Entry 7AI7 (electron microscopy, 3.90 A resolution); this record covers chains A and B of the 4 polymer chains in the assembly.

# Chain A (and B)
Name: DNA mismatch repair protein MutS
Source organism: Escherichia coli (strain K12)
Notes: chain B of this document is another copy of the same molecule, construct and numbering; everything in this record applies to it too
UniProtKB: P23909 (MUTS_ECOLI); residues 1-853 here = UniProt positions 1-853
Amino-acid sequence (853 residues; row label = number of the first residue in the row):
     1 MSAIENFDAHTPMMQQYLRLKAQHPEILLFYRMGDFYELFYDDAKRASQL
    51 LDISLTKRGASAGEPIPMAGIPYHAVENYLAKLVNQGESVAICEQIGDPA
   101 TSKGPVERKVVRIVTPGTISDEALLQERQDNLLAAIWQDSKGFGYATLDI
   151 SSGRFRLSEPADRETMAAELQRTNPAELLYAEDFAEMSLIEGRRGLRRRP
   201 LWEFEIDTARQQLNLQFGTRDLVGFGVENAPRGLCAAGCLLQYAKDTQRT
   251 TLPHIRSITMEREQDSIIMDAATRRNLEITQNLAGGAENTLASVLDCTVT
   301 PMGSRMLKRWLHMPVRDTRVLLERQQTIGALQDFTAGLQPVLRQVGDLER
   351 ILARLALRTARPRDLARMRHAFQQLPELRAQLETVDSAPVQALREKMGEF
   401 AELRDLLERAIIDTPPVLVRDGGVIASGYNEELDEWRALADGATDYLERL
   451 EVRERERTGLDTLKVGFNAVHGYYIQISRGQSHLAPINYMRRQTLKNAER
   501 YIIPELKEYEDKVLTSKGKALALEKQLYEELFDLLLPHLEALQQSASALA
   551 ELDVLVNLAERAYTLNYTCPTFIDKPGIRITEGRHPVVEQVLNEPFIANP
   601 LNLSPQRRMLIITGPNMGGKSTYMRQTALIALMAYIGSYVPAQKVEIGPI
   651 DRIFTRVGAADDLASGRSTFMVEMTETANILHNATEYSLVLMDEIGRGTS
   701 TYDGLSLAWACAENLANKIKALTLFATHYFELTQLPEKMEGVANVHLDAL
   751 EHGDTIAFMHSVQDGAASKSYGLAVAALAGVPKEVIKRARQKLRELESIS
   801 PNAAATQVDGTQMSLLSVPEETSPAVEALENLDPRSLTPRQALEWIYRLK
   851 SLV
Disordered / not traced: 1-7, 799-853 (chain B: 1-129, 799-853)
Construct notes: conflict Arg835 (Asp in P23909)
Residues lining bound ligands:
  - ADP (adenosine-5'-diphosphate), molecule 1: Val588, Leu592, Pro595, Phe596, Ile597, Asn599, Asn616, Met617, Gly618, Gly619, Lys620, Ser621, Thr622, Asp693, His728, His760
  - ADP, molecule 2: Asp661, Leu663, Gly666, Arg667, Ser668, Thr669
UniProt features mapped onto this chain:
  - binding site (ATP): Gly614 to Ser621

# How chain A and chain B interact
Pairs across the interface (133):
  Ser48(A) with Glu288(B)
  Leu55(A) with Glu288(B)
  Glu64(A) with Asn593(B)
  Glu278(A) with Asp661(B)
  Leu283(A) with Ala660(B), hydrophobic; Asp661(B)
  Asn289(A) with Ala664(B)
  Arg420(A) with Arg420(B)
  Ala469(A) with Ala522(B), hydrophobic
  Val470(A) with Lys519(B), hydrogen bond (backbone-side chain); Leu523(B), hydrophobic; Gln526(B)
  His471(A) with Lys519(B)
  Gly472(A) with Lys519(B)
  Asp511(A) with Asp511(B)
  Thr515(A) with Leu514(B)
  Lys519(A) with Val470(B), hydrogen bond (side chain-backbone); His471(B); Gly472(B); Arg492(B)
  Ala522(A) with Ala469(B); Val470(B)
  Leu523(A) with Val470(B), hydrophobic
  Gln526(A) with Val470(B)
  Val588(A) with Leu663(B)
  Leu592(A) with Ala664(B)
  Asn616(A) with Phe670(B); Gly698(B), hydrogen bond (side chain-backbone); Thr699(B)
  Met617(A) with Gly666(B); Ser668(B); Met671(B), hydrophobic
  Thr622(A) with Leu663(B)
  Arg625(A) with Asp661(B), salt bridge; Leu663(B)
  Ala659(A) with Gly658(B); Ala659(B), hydrogen bond (backbone-backbone)
  Ala660(A) with Gly658(B)
  Asp661(A) with Leu283(B)
  Asp662(A) with Glu278(B)
  Leu663(A) with His585(B); Ser621(B); Thr622(B); Arg625(B)
  Ala664(A) with Val588(B), hydrophobic
  Ser665(A) with Leu592(B)
  Gly666(A) with Met617(B)
  Ser668(A) with Met617(B)
  Thr669(A) with Arg697(B)
  Phe670(A) with Asn616(B); Gly772(B); Val775(B), hydrophobic; Ala776(B)
  Met671(A) with Met617(B), hydrophobic; Ala779(B), hydrophobic
  Met674(A) with Ala779(B), hydrophobic; Val781(B)
  Thr675(A) with Ala779(B), hydrogen bond (side chain-backbone)
  Ala678(A) with Gly780(B)
  Leu681(A) with Val785(B), hydrophobic
  His682(A) with Gly780(B); Pro782(B)
  Glu694(A) with Gly698(B), hydrogen bond (side chain-backbone)
  Arg697(A) with Arg697(B)
  Gly698(A) with Asn616(B), hydrogen bond (backbone-side chain); Arg697(B); His728(B), hydrogen bond (backbone-side chain)
  Thr699(A) with Asn616(B), hydrogen bond; His728(B); Gly772(B)
  Ser700(A) with His728(B); Phe730(B); Ser770(B)
  Thr701(A) with Thr701(B)
  Tyr702(A) with Leu793(B), hydrophobic
  Asp703(A) with Ser770(B); Gly772(B), hydrogen bond (side chain-backbone); Leu773(B), hydrogen bond (side chain-backbone)
  Ser706(A) with Ala789(B), hydrogen bond (side chain-backbone); Leu793(B); Leu796(B)
  Leu707(A) with Leu773(B), hydrophobic; Ile786(B), hydrophobic
  Trp709(A) with Arg788(B); Lys792(B)
  Ala710(A) with Val785(B)
  His728(A) with Gly698(B), hydrogen bond (side chain-backbone); Thr699(B); Ser700(B)
  Tyr729(A) with Thr701(B)
  Phe730(A) with Ser700(B)
  Ser770(A) with Thr699(B), hydrogen bond; Ser700(B), hydrogen bond; Asp703(B)
  Gly772(A) with Phe670(B); Asp703(B)
  Leu773(A) with Asp703(B); Leu707(B), hydrophobic
  Val775(A) with Phe670(B), hydrophobic
  Ala776(A) with Met674(B), hydrophobic
  Ala777(A) with Thr219(B)
  Leu778(A) with Arg220(B); Met671(B), hydrophobic
  Ala779(A) with Met671(B), hydrophobic; Met674(B), hydrophobic; Thr675(B)
  Gly780(A) with Thr219(B); Ala678(B); His682(B), hydrogen bond (backbone-side chain)
  Val781(A) with Met674(B); Ala678(B)
  Pro782(A) with Leu681(B), hydrophobic; His682(B)
  Lys783(A) with Phe217(B); Arg256(B)
  Val785(A) with Leu681(B), hydrophobic; Ala710(B); Cys711(B), hydrophobic
  Arg788(A) with Trp709(B); Ala710(B); Glu713(B), salt bridge
  Ala789(A) with Ser706(B), hydrogen bond (backbone-side chain); Leu707(B), hydrophobic; Ala710(B)
  Lys792(A) with Ser706(B); Trp709(B)
  Leu793(A) with Tyr702(B); Asp703(B); Ser706(B)
  Leu796(A) with Tyr702(B); Leu705(B), hydrophobic; Ser706(B)
  Glu797(A) with Tyr702(B)
Other interface residues (no listed pair), chain A (86 interface residues in all): Leu418, His585, Val587, Gly658, Arg667, Thr677, Leu705, Cys711, Glu713, Asn714, Glu784, Ile786
Other interface residues (no listed pair), chain B (84 interface residues in all): Gly218, Thr515, Val591, Val657, Thr669, Asp693, Asn714, Tyr729, Tyr771

# In short
Chain A and chain B form an interface of 86 and 84 residues respectively, with 17 hydrogen bonds and 2 salt
bridges. Among the polar pairs are Arg625(A)-Asp661(B), Arg788(A)-Glu713(B) and Val470(A)-Lys519(B). Ligands
of chain A: ADP.
Both chains are DNA mismatch repair protein MutS (Escherichia coli (strain K12)). Entry 7AI7 (MutS in
Intermediate state) was determined by electron microscopy (same publication as 7AI5, 7AI6, 7AIB and 7AIC).
